PDB entry 6HWF | X-ray diffraction, 2.50 A resolution | chains H and Z of the 28 polymer chains in the assembly

== Chain H ==
Molecule: Proteasome subunit beta type-2
From: Saccharomyces cerevisiae (strain ATCC 204508 / S288c)
Notes: EC 3.4.25.1
UniProt: P25043 (PSB2_YEAST); residues 1-232 here correspond to UniProt positions 30-261 (UniProt number = residue number + 29)
Chain sequence (232 residues; numbered 1 to 232; the number before each row is that of its first residue):
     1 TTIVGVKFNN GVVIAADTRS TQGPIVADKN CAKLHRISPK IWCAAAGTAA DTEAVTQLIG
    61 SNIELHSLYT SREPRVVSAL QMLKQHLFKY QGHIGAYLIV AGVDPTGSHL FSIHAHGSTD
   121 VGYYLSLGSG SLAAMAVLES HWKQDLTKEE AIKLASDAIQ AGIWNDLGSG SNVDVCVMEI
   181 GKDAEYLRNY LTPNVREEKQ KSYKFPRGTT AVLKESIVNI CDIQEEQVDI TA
Not modelled in the structure: 227-232
Covalent attachments: compound GQK linked to Thr1
Construct notes: engineered mutation Ala45 (Gly74 in P25043)
Small-molecule neighbours: GQK ((2S)-3-(4-methoxyphenyl)-N-[(2S,3R)-4-methyl-3,4-bis(oxidanyl)-1-phenyl-pentan-2-yl]-2-[[(2S)-2-(2-morpholin-4-ylethanoylamino)propanoyl]amino]propanamide): Arg19, Ser20, Thr21, Gln22, Cys31, Lys33, His35, Ala45, Ala46, Gly47, Thr48, Ala49, Thr52, Glu53, Ser129, Gly168, Ser169
UniProt features mapped onto this chain:
  - active site: Thr1 (Nucleophile)
What the authors report for this chain:
  - mutagenesis - G45A: unchanged binding to GQK
  - mutagenesis - G45A: unchanged growth

== Chain Z ==
Molecule: Proteasome subunit beta type-6
From: Saccharomyces cerevisiae (strain ATCC 204508 / S288c)
Notes: EC 3.4.25.1
UniProt: P23724 (PSB6_YEAST); residues 1-222 here correspond to UniProt positions 20-241 (UniProt number = residue number + 19)
Chain sequence (222 residues; numbered 1 to 222; the number before each row is that of its first residue):
     1 QFNPYGDNGG TILGIAGEDF AVLAGDTRNI TDYSINSRYE PKVFDCGDNI VMSANGFAAD
    61 GDALVKRFKN SVKWYHFDHN DKKLSINSAA RNIQHLLYGK RFFPYYVHTI IAGLDEDGKG
   121 AVYSFDPVGS YEREQCRAGG AAASLIMPFL DNQVNFKNQY EPGTNGKVKK PLKYLSVEEV
   181 IKLVRDSFTS ATERHIQVGD GLEILIVTKD GVRKEFYELK RD
Metal / ion sites: Mg2+: Thr192, Val198
Small-molecule neighbours: GQK ((2S)-3-(4-methoxyphenyl)-N-[(2S,3R)-4-methyl-3,4-bis(oxidanyl)-1-phenyl-pentan-2-yl]-2-[[(2S)-2-(2-morpholin-4-ylethanoylamino)propanoyl]amino]propanamide): Arg101, Asp126, Pro127, Val128

== How chain H and chain Z interact ==
Contacting residue pairs - 59 pairs, chain H then chain Z:
  Arg19(H) - Ile196(Z)
  Arg19(H) - Asp222(Z)  salt bridge
  Pro24(H) - His195(Z)
  Pro24(H) - Ile196(Z)  hydrogen bond (backbone-backbone)
  Ile25(H) - Leu145(Z)  hydrophobic
  Ile25(H) - Arg194(Z)
  Ile25(H) - His195(Z)
  Val26(H) - Glu193(Z)
  Val26(H) - Arg194(Z)  hydrogen bond (backbone-backbone)
  Val26(H) - Ile196(Z)  hydrophobic
  Ala27(H) - Arg194(Z)  hydrogen bond (backbone-side chain)
  Lys29(H) - Glu193(Z)  salt bridge
  Lys29(H) - Arg194(Z)
  Ser129(H) - Tyr33(Z)
  Ile163(H) - Asp222(Z)
  Trp164(H) - Ile35(Z)
  Trp164(H) - Arg38(Z)  hydrogen bond (backbone-side chain)
  Trp164(H) - Arg221(Z)
  Trp164(H) - Asp222(Z)
  Asn165(H) - Tyr33(Z)
  Asn165(H) - Arg38(Z)
  Asp166(H) - Tyr33(Z)
  Asp166(H) - Asp222(Z)
  Leu167(H) - Arg28(Z)
  Leu167(H) - Ile30(Z)  hydrophobic
  Leu167(H) - Asp32(Z)
  Leu167(H) - Tyr33(Z)  hydrogen bond (backbone-backbone)
  Leu167(H) - Ile35(Z)  hydrophobic
  Leu167(H) - Ile196(Z)
  Gly168(H) - Tyr33(Z)
  Ser169(H) - Asp222(Z)
  Gly170(H) - Asp222(Z)
  Ser171(H) - Asp222(Z)  hydrogen bond (backbone-side chain)
  Asn194(H) - Lys220(Z)  hydrogen bond (backbone-side chain)
  Asn194(H) - Asp222(Z)  hydrogen bond
  Arg196(H) - Thr189(Z)
  Arg196(H) - Ser190(Z)  hydrogen bond
  Arg196(H) - Glu193(Z)
  Glu197(H) - Arg185(Z)  salt bridge
  Lys199(H) - Asp186(Z)
  Gln200(H) - Lys182(Z)
  Gln200(H) - Arg185(Z)
  Gln200(H) - Asp186(Z)  hydrogen bond (backbone-side chain)
  Lys201(H) - Asp186(Z)
  Tyr203(H) - Phe149(Z)
  Tyr203(H) - Gln153(Z)
  Tyr203(H) - Leu183(Z)
  Tyr203(H) - Asp186(Z)  hydrogen bond
  Phe205(H) - Asn152(Z)
  Phe205(H) - Gln153(Z)
  Phe205(H) - Gln159(Z)
  Pro206(H) - Pro162(Z)  hydrophobic
  Arg207(H) - Pro162(Z)
  Gly208(H) - Pro162(Z)
  Thr209(H) - Asn158(Z)
  Thr209(H) - Gln159(Z)
  Thr209(H) - Tyr160(Z)  hydrogen bond (backbone-backbone)
  Ala211(H) - Tyr160(Z)  hydrophobic
  Ala211(H) - Gly166(Z)
Also at the interface, not in a pair above, chain H (32 interface residues in all): Thr21, Gly23, Asp28
Also at the interface, not in a pair above, chain Z (33 interface residues in all): Ser34, Glu161, Asn165, Glu179, Glu218

== Summary ==
32 residues of chain H face 33 of chain Z across their interface, with 12 hydrogen bonds and 3 salt bridges.
Among the polar pairs are Arg19(H)-Asp222(Z), Lys29(H)-Glu193(Z) and Glu197(H)-Arg185(Z). Chain Z binds
compound GQK. The paper reports that G45A of chain H leaves binding to GQK unchanged; G45A of chain H leaves
growth unchanged.
Here chain H is Proteasome subunit beta type-2 and chain Z is Proteasome subunit beta type-6, both from
Saccharomyces cerevisiae (strain ATCC 204508 / S288c). Entry 6HWF (Yeast 20S proteasome beta2-G45A mutant in
complex with ONX 0914) was determined by X-ray diffraction (same publication as 6HTB, 6HTC, 6HTD, 6HTP, 6HTR,
6HUB and 30 further entries).
